Entry 6N62 (X-ray diffraction, 3.80 A resolution); this record covers chains D and F of the 8 polymer chains in the assembly.

== Chain D ==
Molecule: DNA-directed RNA polymerase subunit beta'
Source organism: Escherichia coli
Notes: EC 2.7.7.6
UniProtKB: P0A8T8 (RPOC_ECO57); residues 2-1407 here = UniProt positions 2-1407
Sequence (1409 residues; numbered 1 to 1409; the number before each row is that of its first residue):
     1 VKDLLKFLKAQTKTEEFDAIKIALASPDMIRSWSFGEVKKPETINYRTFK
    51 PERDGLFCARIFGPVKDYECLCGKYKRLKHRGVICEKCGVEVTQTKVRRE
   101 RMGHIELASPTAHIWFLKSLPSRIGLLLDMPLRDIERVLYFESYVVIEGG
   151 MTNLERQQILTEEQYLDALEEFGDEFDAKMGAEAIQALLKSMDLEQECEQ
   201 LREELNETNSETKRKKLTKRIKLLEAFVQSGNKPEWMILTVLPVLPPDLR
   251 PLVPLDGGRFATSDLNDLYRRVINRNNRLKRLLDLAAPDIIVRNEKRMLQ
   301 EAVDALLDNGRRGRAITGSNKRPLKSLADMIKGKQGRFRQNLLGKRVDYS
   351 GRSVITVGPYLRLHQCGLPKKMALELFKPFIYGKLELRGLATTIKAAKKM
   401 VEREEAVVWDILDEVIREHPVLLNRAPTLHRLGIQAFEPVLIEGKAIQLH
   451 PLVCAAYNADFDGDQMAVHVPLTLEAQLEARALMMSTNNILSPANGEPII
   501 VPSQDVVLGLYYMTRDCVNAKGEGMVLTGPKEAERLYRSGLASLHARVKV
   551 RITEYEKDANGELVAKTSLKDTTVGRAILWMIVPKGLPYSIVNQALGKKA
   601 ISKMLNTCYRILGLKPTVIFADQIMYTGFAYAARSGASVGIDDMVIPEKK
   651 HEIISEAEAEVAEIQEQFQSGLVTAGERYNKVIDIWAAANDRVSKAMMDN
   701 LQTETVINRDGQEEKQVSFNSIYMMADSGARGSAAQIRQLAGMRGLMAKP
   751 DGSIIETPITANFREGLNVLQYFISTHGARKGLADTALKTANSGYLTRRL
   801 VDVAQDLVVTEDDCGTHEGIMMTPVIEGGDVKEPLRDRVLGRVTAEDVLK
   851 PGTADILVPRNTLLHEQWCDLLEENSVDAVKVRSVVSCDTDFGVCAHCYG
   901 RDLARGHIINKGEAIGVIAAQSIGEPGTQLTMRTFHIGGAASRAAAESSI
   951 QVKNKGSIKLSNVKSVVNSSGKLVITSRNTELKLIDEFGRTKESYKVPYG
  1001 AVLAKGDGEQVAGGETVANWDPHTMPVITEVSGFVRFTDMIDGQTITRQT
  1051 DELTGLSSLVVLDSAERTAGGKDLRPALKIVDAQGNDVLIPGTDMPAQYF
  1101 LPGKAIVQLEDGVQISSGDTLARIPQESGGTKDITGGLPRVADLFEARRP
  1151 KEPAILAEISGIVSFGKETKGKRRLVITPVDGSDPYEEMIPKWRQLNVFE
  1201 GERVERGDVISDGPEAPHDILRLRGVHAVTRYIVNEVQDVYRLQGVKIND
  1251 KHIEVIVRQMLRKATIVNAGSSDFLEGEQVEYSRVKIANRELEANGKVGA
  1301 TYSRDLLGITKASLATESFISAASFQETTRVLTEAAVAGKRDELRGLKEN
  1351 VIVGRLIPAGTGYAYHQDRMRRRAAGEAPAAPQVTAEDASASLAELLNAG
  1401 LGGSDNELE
Not modelled in the structure: 1-15, 932-947, 1024-1135, 1274-1279, 1376-1409
Differences from the reference sequence: expression tag (1, 1408-1409)
Metal / ion sites: Zn2+ site 1: Cys70, Cys72, Cys85, Cys88; Mg2+: Asp460, Asp462, Asp464; Zn2+ site 2: Cys814, Cys888, Cys895, Cys898

== Chain F ==
Molecule: RNA polymerase sigma factor RpoD
Source organism: Escherichia coli
UniProtKB: Q0P6L9 (Q0P6L9_ECOLX); residue numbers follow UniProt; this construct covers 1-613
Sequence (613 residues; numbered 1 to 613; the number before each row is that of its first residue):
     1 MEQNPQSQLKLLVTRGKEQGYLTYAEVNDHLPEDIVDSDQIEDIIQMIND
    51 MGIQVMEEAPDADDLMLAENTADEDAAEAAAQVLSSVESEIGRTTDPVRM
   101 YMREMGTVELLTREGEIDIAKRIEDGINQVQCSVAEYPEAITYLLEQYNR
   151 VEAEEARLSDLITGFVDPNAEEDLAPTATHVGSELSQEDLDDDEDEDEED
   201 GDDDSADDDNSIDPELAREKFAELRAQYVVTRDTIKAKGRSHATAQEEIL
   251 KLSEVFKQFRLVPKQFDYLVNSMRVMMDRVRTQERLIMKLCVEQCKMPKK
   301 NFITLFTGNETSDTWFNAAIAMNKPWSEKLHDVSEEVHRALQKLQQIEEE
   351 TGLTIEQVKDINRRMSIGEAKARRAKKEMVEANLRLVISIAKKYTNRGLQ
   401 FLDLIQEGNIGLMKAVDKFEYRRGYKFSTYATWWIRQAITRSIADQARTI
   451 RIPVHMIETINKLNRISRQMLQEMGREPTPEELAERMLMPEDKIRKVLKI
   501 AKEPISMETPIGDDEDSHLGDFIEDTTLELPLDSATTESLRAATHDVLAG
   551 LTAREAKVLRMRFGIDMNTDYTLEEVGKQFDVTRERIRQIEAKALRKLRH
   601 PSRSEVLRSFLDD
Not modelled in the structure: 1-93, 168-211, 237-241
Differences from the reference sequence: conflict Asn149 (Asp in Q0P6L9)

== How chain D and chain F interact ==
Pairs across the interface (73; chain D residue first):
  Glu42(D) - Arg451(F)  salt bridge
  Thr43(D) - Thr449(F)  hydrogen bond (side chain-backbone)
  Thr43(D) - Ile450(F)
  Ile44(D) - Ile450(F)
  Asn45(D) - Arg451(F)
  Tyr46(D) - Arg451(F)
  Tyr46(D) - Met456(F)
  Tyr46(D) - Ile500(F)
  Arg47(D) - Lys496(F)
  Arg77(D) - Thr569(F)
  Lys79(D) - Thr569(F)
  Lys96(D) - Thr527(F)  hydrogen bond
  Lys96(D) - Leu528(F)
  Tyr140(D) - Thr95(F)
  Tyr140(D) - Met100(F)  hydrophobic
  Glu142(D) - Met100(F)
  Leu255(D) - Leu519(F)  hydrophobic
  Gly257(D) - Lys502(F)
  Gly258(D) - Lys502(F)
  Arg259(D) - Lys502(F)
  Arg259(D) - Ile505(F)
  Phe260(D) - Pro504(F)
  Phe260(D) - Ile505(F)  hydrogen bond (backbone-backbone)
  Ala261(D) - Ile505(F)
  Ala261(D) - Leu519(F)  hydrophobic
  Thr262(D) - Pro504(F)
  Thr262(D) - Ile505(F)  hydrogen bond (backbone-backbone)
  Thr262(D) - Ser506(F)
  Thr262(D) - Met507(F)  hydrogen bond (backbone-backbone)
  Asp264(D) - Ser506(F)  hydrogen bond
  Asp264(D) - Glu508(F)
  Arg270(D) - Gln446(F)  hydrogen bond (side chain-backbone)
  Arg270(D) - Ala447(F)  hydrogen bond (side chain-backbone)
  Arg270(D) - Arg448(F)
  Arg270(D) - Thr449(F)
  Asn274(D) - Gln446(F)
  Arg275(D) - Gln400(F)
  Arg275(D) - Asp403(F)  salt bridge
  Arg278(D) - Asp403(F)  salt bridge
  Arg278(D) - Gln406(F)
  Arg278(D) - Glu407(F)  salt bridge
  Arg281(D) - Glu407(F)  salt bridge
  Leu282(D) - Gln406(F)
  Leu282(D) - Ile410(F)  hydrophobic
  Leu285(D) - Ile410(F)  hydrophobic
  Ala287(D) - Met413(F)  hydrophobic
  Ile290(D) - Tyr101(F)
  Ile290(D) - Glu381(F)
  Ile290(D) - Leu384(F)  hydrophobic
  Ile291(D) - Gln406(F)  hydrogen bond (backbone-side chain)
  Ile291(D) - Asn409(F)
  Arg293(D) - Glu104(F)  salt bridge
  Asn294(D) - Tyr101(F)
  Asn294(D) - Gln406(F)
  Glu295(D) - Gln406(F)
  Arg297(D) - Pro97(F)
  Arg297(D) - Met100(F)
  Arg297(D) - Tyr101(F)
  Met298(D) - Leu402(F)
  Met298(D) - Asp403(F)
  Met298(D) - Gln406(F)
  Glu301(D) - Pro97(F)
  Ser319(D) - Glu503(F)
  Arg322(D) - Pro510(F)
  Lys325(D) - Glu508(F)  salt bridge
  Gln335(D) - Asp516(F)
  Thr392(D) - Ser609(F)
  Thr393(D) - Ser539(F)  hydrogen bond
  Thr393(D) - Phe610(F)
  Ile394(D) - Thr536(F)
  Lys395(D) - Asp533(F)  salt bridge
  Lys395(D) - Thr536(F)
  Lys399(D) - Asp612(F)
Also at the interface, not in a pair above, chain D (52 interface residues in all): Phe49, Pro251, Val253, Ser263, Ala286, Pro288, Tyr382, Lys398
Also at the interface, not in a pair above, chain F (53 interface residues in all): Asp96, Lys377, Val380, Ile405, Ile452, Pro453, Ile523, Leu532, Ala535, Asn568

== In short ==
52 residues of chain D and 53 residues of chain F are in contact; the contacts include 10 hydrogen bonds and 8
salt bridges. Polar pairs include Glu42(D)-Arg451(F), Arg275(D)-Asp403(F) and Arg278(D)-Asp403(F). The Zn2+
site 1 is built by Cys70(D), Cys72(D), Cys85(D) and Cys88(D).
Chain D is DNA-directed RNA polymerase subunit beta' and chain F is RNA polymerase sigma factor RpoD, both
from Escherichia coli; the structure, Escherichia coli RNA polymerase sigma70-holoenzyme bound to upstream
fork promoter DNA, was determined by X-ray diffraction together with 6N60 and 6N61 from the same study.
